Entry 3I4M (X-ray diffraction, 3.70 A resolution); this record covers chains B and C of the 15 polymer chains in the assembly.

[Chain B]
Molecule: DNA-directed RNA polymerase II subunit RPB2
Source organism: Saccharomyces cerevisiae
Notes: EC 2.7.7.6
UniProt: P08518 (RPB2_YEAST); residue numbers follow UniProt; this construct covers 1-1224
Chain sequence (1224 residues; each row starts with the number of its first residue):
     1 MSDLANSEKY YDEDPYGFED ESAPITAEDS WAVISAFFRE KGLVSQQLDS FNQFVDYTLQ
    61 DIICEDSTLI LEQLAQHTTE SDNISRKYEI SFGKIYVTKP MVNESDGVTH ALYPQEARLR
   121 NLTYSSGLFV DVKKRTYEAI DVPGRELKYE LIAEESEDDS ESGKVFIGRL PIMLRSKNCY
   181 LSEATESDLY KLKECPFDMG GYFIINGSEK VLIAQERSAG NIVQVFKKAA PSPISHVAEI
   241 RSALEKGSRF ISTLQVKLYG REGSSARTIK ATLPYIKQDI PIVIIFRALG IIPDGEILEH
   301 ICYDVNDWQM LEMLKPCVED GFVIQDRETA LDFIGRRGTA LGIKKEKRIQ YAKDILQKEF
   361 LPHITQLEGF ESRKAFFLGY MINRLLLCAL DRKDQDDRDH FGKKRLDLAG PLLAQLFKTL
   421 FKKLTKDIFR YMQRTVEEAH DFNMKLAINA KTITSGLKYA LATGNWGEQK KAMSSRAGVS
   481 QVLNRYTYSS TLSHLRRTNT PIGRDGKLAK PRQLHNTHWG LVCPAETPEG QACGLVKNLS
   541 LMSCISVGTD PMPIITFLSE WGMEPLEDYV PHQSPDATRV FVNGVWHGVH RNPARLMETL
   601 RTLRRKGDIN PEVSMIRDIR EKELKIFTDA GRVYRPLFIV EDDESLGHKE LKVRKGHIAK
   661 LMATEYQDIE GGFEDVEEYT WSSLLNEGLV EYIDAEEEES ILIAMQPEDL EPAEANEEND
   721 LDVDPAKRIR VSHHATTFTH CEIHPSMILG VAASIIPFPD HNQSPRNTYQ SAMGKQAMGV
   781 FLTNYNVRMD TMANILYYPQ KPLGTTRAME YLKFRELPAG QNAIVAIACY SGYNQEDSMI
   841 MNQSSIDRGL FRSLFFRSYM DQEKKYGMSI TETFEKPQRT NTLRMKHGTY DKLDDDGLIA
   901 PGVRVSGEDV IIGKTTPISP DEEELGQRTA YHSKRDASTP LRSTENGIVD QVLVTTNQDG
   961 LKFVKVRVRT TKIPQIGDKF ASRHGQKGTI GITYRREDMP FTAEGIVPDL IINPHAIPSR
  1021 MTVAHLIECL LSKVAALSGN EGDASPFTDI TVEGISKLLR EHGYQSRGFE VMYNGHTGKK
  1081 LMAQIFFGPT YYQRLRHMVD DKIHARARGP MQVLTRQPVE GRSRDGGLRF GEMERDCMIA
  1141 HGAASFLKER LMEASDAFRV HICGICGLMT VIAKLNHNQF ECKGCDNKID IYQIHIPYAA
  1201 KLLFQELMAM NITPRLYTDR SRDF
Unresolved in the structure: 1-19, 71-89, 139-163, 438-445, 669-677, 716-721, 920-932
Ion coordination: Zn2+: Cys1163, Cys1166, Cys1182, Cys1185

[Chain C]
Molecule: DNA-directed RNA polymerase II subunit RPB3
Source organism: Saccharomyces cerevisiae
UniProt: P16370 (RPB3_YEAST); numbering as in UniProt (aligned over 1-318)
Chain sequence (324 residues; numbered -5 to 318; the number before each row is that of its first residue; numbers below 1 keep their minus sign (His-5 is residue -5)):
    -5 HHHHHHMSEE GPQVKIREAS KDNVDFILSN VDLAMANSLR RVMIAEIPTL AIDSVEVETN
    55 TTVLADEFIA HRLGLIPLQS MDIEQLEYSR DCFCEDHCDK CSVVLTLQAF GESESTTNVY
   115 SKDLVIVSNL MGRNIGHPII QDKEGNGVLI CKLRKGQELK LTCVAKKGIA KEHAKWGPAA
   175 AIEFEYDPWN KLKHTDYWYE QDSAKEWPQS KNCEYEDPPN EGDPFDYKAQ ADTFYMNVES
   235 VGSIPVDQVV VRGIDTLQKK VASILLALTQ MDQDKVNFAS GDNNTASNML GSNEDVMMTG
   295 AEQDPYSNAS QMGNTGSGGY DNAW
Unresolved in the structure: -5 to 0, 271-318
Construct notes: expression tag (-5 to 0)
Ion coordination: Zn2+: Cys86, Cys88, Cys92, Cys95
Curated features (UniProtKB/Swiss-Prot):
  - binding site (Zn(2+)): Cys86, Cys88, Cys92, Cys95
  - modified residue: Ser2 (N-acetylserine)

[Interface between chain B and chain C]
Contacting residue pairs - 82 pairs, chain B then chain C:
  Asn786(B) with Val57(C)
  Tyr797(B) with Glu61(C); Phe62(C), hydrophobic
  Tyr798(B) with Phe62(C), hydrophobic; His65(C); Arg66(C), hydrogen bond
  Asp847(B) with His65(C), hydrogen bond (backbone-side chain); His167(C), salt bridge; Ala168(C), hydrogen bond (side chain-backbone)
  Arg848(B) with His65(C), hydrogen bond (backbone-side chain); Leu69(C); Ala168(C)
  Gly849(B) with His65(C)
  Arg852(B) with His65(C)
  Ile948(B) with Glu61(C)
  Arg969(B) with Ala59(C); Asp60(C), salt bridge; Glu61(C), salt bridge
  Thr971(B) with Glu61(C), hydrogen bond
  Arg995(B) with Lys165(C)
  Arg996(B) with Arg34(C); Ile38(C); Ala173(C); Ala174(C); Ala175(C); Ile176(C)
  Glu997(B) with Arg34(C); Arg35(C), hydrogen bond (backbone-side chain); Ile38(C); Ala39(C)
  Asp998(B) with Arg35(C), salt bridge
  Phe1001(B) with Asn31(C); Arg34(C); Phe178(C), hydrophobic
  Ala1003(B) with Glu177(C); Phe178(C), hydrogen bond (backbone-backbone); Glu179(C)
  Glu1004(B) with Glu177(C)
  Gly1005(B) with Ile176(C)
  Arg1060(B) with Lys199(C), hydrogen bond (side chain-backbone); Glu200(C), hydrogen bond (side chain-backbone); Pro202(C)
  Gly1063(B) with Pro202(C)
  Gln1065(B) with Glu200(C); Trp201(C)
  Arg1067(B) with Trp192(C); Glu194(C), salt bridge
  Phe1069(B) with Trp201(C)
  Glu1070(B) with Trp201(C)
  Val1071(B) with Thr189(C); Trp201(C)
  Tyr1073(B) with Phe178(C); Glu179(C); Tyr180(C), hydrophobic
  Gly1075(B) with Asn31(C), hydrogen bond (backbone-side chain); Arg34(C); Arg35(C), hydrogen bond (backbone-side chain)
  His1076(B) with Asn31(C), hydrogen bond (backbone-side chain); Arg35(C)
  Thr1077(B) with Asn31(C), hydrogen bond (backbone-side chain)
  Gly1078(B) with Leu27(C); Asn31(C); Tyr180(C)
  Lys1079(B) with Leu27(C); Tyr180(C); His188(C)
  Lys1080(B) with Tyr180(C), hydrogen bond (backbone-side chain); Asp181(C), hydrogen bond (side chain-backbone); Asn184(C); His188(C); Thr189(C)
  Leu1081(B) with His188(C); Thr189(C)
  Met1082(B) with Lys187(C); His188(C), hydrogen bond (backbone-backbone); Thr189(C), hydrogen bond (side chain-backbone); Asp190(C), hydrogen bond (backbone-backbone)
  Gln1084(B) with Thr189(C); Asp190(C); Tyr191(C), hydrogen bond (side chain-backbone); Trp192(C); Trp201(C)
Other interface residues (no listed pair), chain B (41 interface residues in all): Ser844, Thr970, Met999, Tyr1064, Ser1066, Ala1083
Other interface residues (no listed pair), chain C (40 interface residues in all): Ala28, Ala164

[Overview]
41 residues of chain B and 40 residues of chain C are in contact, with 19 hydrogen bonds and 5 salt bridges.
Polar contacts include Asp847(B)-His167(C), Arg969(B)-Asp60(C) and Arg969(B)-Glu61(C). Curated annotation
(UniProt) lists 4 Zn2+-binding residues on chain C.
Here chain B is DNA-directed RNA polymerase II subunit RPB2 and chain C is DNA-directed RNA polymerase II
subunit RPB3, both from Saccharomyces cerevisiae. Entry 3I4M (8-oxoguanine containing RNA polymerase II
elongation complex D) was determined by X-ray diffraction together with 3I4N from the same study.
